Entry 1XK2 (X-ray diffraction, 2.20 A resolution); this record covers chain A.

[Chain A]
Protein: Heme oxygenase 1
Organism: Homo sapiens
Notes: EC 1.14.99.3
Reference sequence: P09601 (HMOX1_HUMAN); residues 1-233 here = UniProt positions 1-233
Chain sequence (233 residues; row label = number of the first residue in the row):
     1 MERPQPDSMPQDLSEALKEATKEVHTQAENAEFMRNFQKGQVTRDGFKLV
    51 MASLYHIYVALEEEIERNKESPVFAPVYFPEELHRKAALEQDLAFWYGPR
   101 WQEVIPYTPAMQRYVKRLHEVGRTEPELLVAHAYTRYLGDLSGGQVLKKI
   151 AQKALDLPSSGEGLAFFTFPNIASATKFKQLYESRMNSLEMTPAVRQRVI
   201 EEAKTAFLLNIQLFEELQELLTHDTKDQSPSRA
Not modelled in the structure: 1-9, 224-233
Sequence notes: engineered mutation Glu183 (Arg in P09601)
UniProt features mapped onto this chain:
  - binding site (heme b): Lys18, His25, Tyr134
  - site: Asp140 (Important for catalytic activity)
  - modified residue: Ser229 (Phosphoserine)
  - mutagenesis: Asp140 (D140A/H/N/F/L: Inactive as a heme oxygenase but active as a peroxidase)

[In short]
UniProt lists 3 heme b-binding residues and one mutagenesis site.
Chain A is Heme oxygenase 1 (Homo sapiens); the structure, NADPH- and Ascorbate-Supported Heme Oxygenase
Reactions are Distinct. Regiospecificity of Heme Cleavage by the R183E Mutant, was determined by X-ray
diffraction together with 1XK3 from the same study.
